4UO8 - chains A and B; structure by X-ray diffraction, 3.00 A resolution.

[Chain A]
Protein: HA1
From: Influenza A virus (A/CANINE/COLORADO/17864/2006(H3N8))
UniProt: E0UVR5 (E0UVR5_9INFA); residues 2-329 here correspond to UniProt positions 17-344 (UniProt number = residue number + 15)
Chain sequence (328 residues; numbered 2 to 329; the number before each row is that of its first residue):
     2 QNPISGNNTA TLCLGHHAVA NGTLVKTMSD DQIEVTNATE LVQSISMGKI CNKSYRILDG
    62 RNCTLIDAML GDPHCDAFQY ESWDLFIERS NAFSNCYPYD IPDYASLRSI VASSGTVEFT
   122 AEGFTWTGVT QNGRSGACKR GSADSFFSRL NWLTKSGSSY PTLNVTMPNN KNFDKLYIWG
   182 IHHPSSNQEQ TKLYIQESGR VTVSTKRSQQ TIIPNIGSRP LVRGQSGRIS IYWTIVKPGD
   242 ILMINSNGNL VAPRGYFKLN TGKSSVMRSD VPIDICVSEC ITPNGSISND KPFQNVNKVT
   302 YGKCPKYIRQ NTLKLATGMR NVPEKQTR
Not modelled in the structure: 2-7, 327-329
Disulfide bonds: Cys52-Cys277, Cys64-Cys76, Cys97-Cys139, Cys281-Cys305
Covalent attachments: N-acetylglucosamine (NAG) linked to Asn22, Asn38, Asn63, Asn165, Asn285
From the paper describing this entry:
  - binding site for beta-D-galactopyranose: Gln226
  - binding site for N-acetyl-D-glucosamine-6-sulfate: Lys193
  - specificity-determining residues: Leu222

[Chain B]
Protein: HA2
From: Influenza A virus (A/CANINE/COLORADO/17864/2006(H3N8))
UniProt: E0UVR5 (E0UVR5_9INFA); residues 1-172 here correspond to UniProt positions 345-516 (UniProt number = residue number + 344)
Chain sequence (175 residues; numbered 1 to 175; the number before each row is that of its first residue):
     1 GIFGAIAGFI ENGWEGMVDG WYGFRYQNSE GTGQAADLKS TQAAIDQING KLNRVIERTN
    61 EKFHQIEKEF SEVEGRIQDL EKYVEDTKID LWSYNAELLV ALENQHTIDL TDAEMNKLFE
   121 KTRRQLRENA EDMGDGCFKI YHKCDNACIE SIRTGTYDHY IYRDEALNNR FQSGR
Sequence notes: expression tag (173-175); conflict Glu131 (Asp475 in E0UVR5)
Disulfide bonds: Cys144-Cys148

[Interface between chain A and chain B]
Disulfides between the chains: Cys14(A)-Cys137(B)
Residue-residue contacts (118):
  Asn9(A) - His142(B)
  Asn9(A) - Lys143(B)
  Asn9(A) - Asn169(B)  hydrogen bond (backbone-side chain)
  Thr10(A) - Ile140(B)
  Thr10(A) - His142(B)
  Ala11(A) - Gln27(B)
  Ala11(A) - Phe138(B)
  Ala11(A) - Lys139(B)
  Ala11(A) - Ile140(B)  hydrogen bond (backbone-backbone)
  Ala11(A) - His142(B)
  Ala11(A) - Cys144(B)  hydrophobic
  Thr12(A) - Tyr26(B)
  Thr12(A) - Gln27(B)  hydrogen bond (backbone-backbone)
  Thr12(A) - Phe138(B)
  Leu13(A) - Phe24(B)  hydrophobic
  Leu13(A) - Arg25(B)
  Leu13(A) - Cys137(B)
  Leu13(A) - Phe138(B)  hydrogen bond (backbone-backbone)
  Leu13(A) - Ile140(B)  hydrophobic
  Leu13(A) - Ile152(B)  hydrophobic
  Cys14(A) - Trp14(B)
  Cys14(A) - Phe24(B)
  Cys14(A) - Arg25(B)  hydrogen bond (backbone-backbone)
  Cys14(A) - Gly136(B)
  Cys14(A) - Cys137(B)  disulfide
  Leu15(A) - Ile10(B)
  Leu15(A) - Trp14(B)
  Leu15(A) - Gly23(B)
  Leu15(A) - Phe24(B)  hydrophobic
  Leu15(A) - Leu118(B)
  Leu15(A) - Phe119(B)  hydrophobic
  Leu15(A) - Thr122(B)
  Leu15(A) - Gly136(B)  hydrogen bond (backbone-backbone)
  Leu15(A) - Phe138(B)  hydrophobic
  Gly16(A) - Trp14(B)
  Gly16(A) - Tyr22(B)
  Gly16(A) - Gly23(B)  hydrogen bond (backbone-backbone)
  Gly16(A) - Met115(B)
  His17(A) - Ile6(B)
  His17(A) - Ile10(B)
  His17(A) - Asn12(B)
  His17(A) - Gly13(B)
  His17(A) - Trp14(B)  hydrogen bond (backbone-backbone)
  His17(A) - Trp21(B)
  His17(A) - Tyr22(B)
  His17(A) - Met115(B)
  His18(A) - Gly13(B)
  His18(A) - Trp14(B)
  His18(A) - Met17(B)
  His18(A) - Gly20(B)
  His18(A) - Trp21(B)  hydrogen bond (backbone-backbone)
  Ala19(A) - Gly13(B)
  Ala19(A) - Trp14(B)  hydrogen bond (backbone-backbone)
  Ala19(A) - Glu15(B)
  Val20(A) - Glu15(B)
  Ala21(A) - Glu15(B)
  Lys27(A) - Glu97(B)  salt bridge
  Lys27(A) - Asn104(B)  hydrogen bond (backbone-side chain)
  Thr28(A) - Ala101(B)
  Thr28(A) - Asn104(B)
  Thr28(A) - Gln105(B)
  Thr28(A) - Ile108(B)
  Met29(A) - Ala101(B)
  Met29(A) - Gln105(B)  hydrogen bond (backbone-side chain)
  Ser30(A) - Gln105(B)  hydrogen bond (backbone-side chain)
  Leu42(A) - Leu52(B)  hydrophobic
  Leu42(A) - Val100(B)  hydrophobic
  Tyr56(A) - Glu61(B)  hydrogen bond
  Arg109(A) - Glu67(B)  salt bridge
  Ser110(A) - His64(B)  hydrogen bond
  Ser114(A) - His64(B)
  Lys264(A) - Phe63(B)
  Ser265(A) - His64(B)
  Ser266(A) - His64(B)  hydrogen bond
  Arg269(A) - Glu67(B)  salt bridge
  Pro293(A) - Leu52(B)  hydrophobic
  Phe294(A) - Ala96(B)  hydrophobic
  Lys299(A) - Lys68(B)  hydrogen bond (backbone-side chain)
  Lys299(A) - Glu85(B)
  Val300(A) - Lys68(B)
  Thr301(A) - Gln65(B)
  Tyr302(A) - Lys62(B)
  Tyr302(A) - Phe63(B)
  Gly303(A) - Lys62(B)  hydrogen bond (backbone-backbone)
  Lys304(A) - Thr59(B)
  Lys304(A) - Asn60(B)
  Lys307(A) - Trp92(B)
  Tyr308(A) - Ile89(B)  hydrophobic
  Ile309(A) - Trp92(B)
  Ile309(A) - Ser93(B)
  Arg310(A) - Asp86(B)  salt bridge
  Arg310(A) - Ile89(B)
  Arg310(A) - Asp90(B)  salt bridge
  Arg310(A) - Ser93(B)  hydrogen bond (backbone-side chain)
  Gln311(A) - Ser93(B)  hydrogen bond (side chain-backbone)
  Gln311(A) - Glu97(B)
  Leu314(A) - Ala96(B)  hydrophobic
  Leu314(A) - Glu97(B)
  Lys315(A) - Val100(B)
  Lys315(A) - Asn104(B)  hydrogen bond (backbone-side chain)
  Leu316(A) - Glu103(B)
  Leu316(A) - Asn104(B)
  Ala317(A) - Asn104(B)  hydrogen bond (backbone-side chain)
  Thr318(A) - Trp21(B)
  Thr318(A) - Ile48(B)
  Gly319(A) - Trp21(B)
  Gly319(A) - Thr107(B)
  Met320(A) - Trp21(B)
  Met320(A) - Tyr22(B)
  Met320(A) - Thr111(B)
  Arg321(A) - Ala7(B)
  Val323(A) - Ile6(B)  hydrophobic
  Val323(A) - Ala7(B)  hydrophobic
  Val323(A) - Glu11(B)
  Val323(A) - Asn12(B)
  Val323(A) - Gly13(B)  hydrogen bond (backbone-backbone)
  Pro324(A) - Asn12(B)
  Glu325(A) - Asn12(B)
Also at the interface, not in a pair above, chain A (57 interface residues in all): Val26, Ile34, Val36, Ala113, Val267, Asn298, Cys305
Also at the interface, not in a pair above, chain B (64 interface residues in all): Asn28, Ile56, Glu69, Leu102, Tyr141, Glu165

[Overview]
57 residues of chain A and 64 residues of chain B are in contact; the contacts include 1 disulfide bond, 23
hydrogen bonds and 5 salt bridges. Among the polar pairs are Lys27(A)-Glu97(B), Arg109(A)-Glu67(B) and
Arg269(A)-Glu67(B). The paper reports a binding site for beta-D-galactopyranose at Gln226(A); a binding site
for N-acetyl-D-glucosamine-6-sulfate at Lys193(A).
Chain A is HA1 and chain B is HA2, both from Influenza A virus (A/CANINE/COLORADO/17864/2006(H3N8)); the
structure, Structure of the A_Canine_Colorado_17864_06 H3 haemagglutinin in complex with 6SO4-3SLN, was
determined by X-ray diffraction (same publication as 4UNW, 4UNX, 4UNY, 4UNZ, 4UO0, 4UO1 and 8 further
entries).
